Entry 8YAD (electron microscopy, 4.02 A resolution (low resolution: residue-level contacts below are approximate; hydrogen-bond / salt-bridge calls are withheld)); this record covers chains B and C.

== Chain B ==
Name: Spatacsin
Source organism: Homo sapiens
UniProtKB: Q96JI7 (SPTCS_HUMAN); residue numbers follow UniProt; this construct covers 1-2443
Amino-acid sequence (2443 residues; each row starts with the number of its first residue):
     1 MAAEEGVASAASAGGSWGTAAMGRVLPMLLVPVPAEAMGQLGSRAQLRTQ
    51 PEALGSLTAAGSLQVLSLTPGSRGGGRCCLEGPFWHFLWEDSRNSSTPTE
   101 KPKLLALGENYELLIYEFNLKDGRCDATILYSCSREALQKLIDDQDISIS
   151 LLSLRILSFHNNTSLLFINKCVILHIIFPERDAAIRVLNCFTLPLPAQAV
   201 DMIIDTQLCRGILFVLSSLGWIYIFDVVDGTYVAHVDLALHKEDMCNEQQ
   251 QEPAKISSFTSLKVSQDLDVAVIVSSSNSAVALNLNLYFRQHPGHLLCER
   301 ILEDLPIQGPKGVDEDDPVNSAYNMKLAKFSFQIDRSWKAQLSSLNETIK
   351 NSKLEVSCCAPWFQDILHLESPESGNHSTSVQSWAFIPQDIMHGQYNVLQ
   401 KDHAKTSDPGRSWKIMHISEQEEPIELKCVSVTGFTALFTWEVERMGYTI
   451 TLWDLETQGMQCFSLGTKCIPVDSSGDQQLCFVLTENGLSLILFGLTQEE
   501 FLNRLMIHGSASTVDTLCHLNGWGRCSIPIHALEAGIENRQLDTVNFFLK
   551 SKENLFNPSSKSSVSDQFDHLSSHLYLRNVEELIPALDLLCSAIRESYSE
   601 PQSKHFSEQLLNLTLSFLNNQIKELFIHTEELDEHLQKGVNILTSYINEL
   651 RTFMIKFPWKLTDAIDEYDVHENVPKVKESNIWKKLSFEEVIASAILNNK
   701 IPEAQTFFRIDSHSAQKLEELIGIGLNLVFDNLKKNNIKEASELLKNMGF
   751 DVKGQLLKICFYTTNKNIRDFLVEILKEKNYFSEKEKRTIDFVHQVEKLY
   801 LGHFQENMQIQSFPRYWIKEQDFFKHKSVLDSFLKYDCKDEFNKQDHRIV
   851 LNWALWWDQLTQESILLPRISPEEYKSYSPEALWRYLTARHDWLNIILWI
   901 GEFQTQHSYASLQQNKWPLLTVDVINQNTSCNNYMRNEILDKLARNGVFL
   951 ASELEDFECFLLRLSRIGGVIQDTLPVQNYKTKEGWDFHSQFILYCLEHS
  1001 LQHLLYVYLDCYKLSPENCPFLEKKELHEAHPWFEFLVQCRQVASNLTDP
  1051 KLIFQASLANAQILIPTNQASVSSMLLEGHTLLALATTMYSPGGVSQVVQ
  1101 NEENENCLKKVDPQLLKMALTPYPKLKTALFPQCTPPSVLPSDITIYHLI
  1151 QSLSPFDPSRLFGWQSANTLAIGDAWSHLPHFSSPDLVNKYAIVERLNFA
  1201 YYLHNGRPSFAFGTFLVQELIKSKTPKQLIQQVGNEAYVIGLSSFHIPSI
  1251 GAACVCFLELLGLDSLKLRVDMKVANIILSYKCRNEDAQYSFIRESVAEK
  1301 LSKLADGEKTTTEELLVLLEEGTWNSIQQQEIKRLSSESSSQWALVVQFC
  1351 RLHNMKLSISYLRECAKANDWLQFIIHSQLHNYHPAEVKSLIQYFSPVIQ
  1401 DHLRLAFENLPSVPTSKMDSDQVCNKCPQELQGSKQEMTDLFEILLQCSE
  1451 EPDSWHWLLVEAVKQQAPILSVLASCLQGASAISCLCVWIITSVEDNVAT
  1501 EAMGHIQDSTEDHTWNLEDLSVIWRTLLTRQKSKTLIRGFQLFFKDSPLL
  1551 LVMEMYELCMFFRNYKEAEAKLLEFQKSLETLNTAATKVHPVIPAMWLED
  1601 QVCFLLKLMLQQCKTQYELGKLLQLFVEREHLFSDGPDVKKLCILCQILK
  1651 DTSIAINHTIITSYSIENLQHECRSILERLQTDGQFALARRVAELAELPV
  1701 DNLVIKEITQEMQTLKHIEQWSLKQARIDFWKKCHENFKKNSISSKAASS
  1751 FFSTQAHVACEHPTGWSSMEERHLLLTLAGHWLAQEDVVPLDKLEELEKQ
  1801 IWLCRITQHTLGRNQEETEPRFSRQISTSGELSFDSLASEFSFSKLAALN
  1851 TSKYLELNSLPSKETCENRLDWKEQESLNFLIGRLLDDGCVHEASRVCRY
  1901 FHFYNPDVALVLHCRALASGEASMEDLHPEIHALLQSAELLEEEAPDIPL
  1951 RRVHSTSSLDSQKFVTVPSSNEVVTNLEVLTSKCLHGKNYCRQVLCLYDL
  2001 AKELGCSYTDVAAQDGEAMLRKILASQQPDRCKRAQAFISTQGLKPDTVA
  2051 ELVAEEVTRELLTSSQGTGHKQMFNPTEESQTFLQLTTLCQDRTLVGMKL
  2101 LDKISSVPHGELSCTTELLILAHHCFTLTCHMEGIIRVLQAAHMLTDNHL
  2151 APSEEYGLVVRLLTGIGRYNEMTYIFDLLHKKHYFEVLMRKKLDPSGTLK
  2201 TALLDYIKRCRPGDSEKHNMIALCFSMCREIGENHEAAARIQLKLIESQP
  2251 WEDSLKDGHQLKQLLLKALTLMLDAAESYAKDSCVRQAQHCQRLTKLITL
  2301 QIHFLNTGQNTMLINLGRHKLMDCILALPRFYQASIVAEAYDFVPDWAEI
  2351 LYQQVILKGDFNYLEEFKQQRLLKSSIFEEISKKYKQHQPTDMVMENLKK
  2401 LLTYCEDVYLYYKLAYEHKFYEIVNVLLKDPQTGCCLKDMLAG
Disordered / not traced: 1-930, 1170-1174, 1410-1437, 1585-1589, 1760-1766, 1813-1832, 1934-1971, 2066-2074, 2222-2226
Swiss-Prot annotation at these positions:
  - modified residue: Ser1955 (Phosphoserine)

== Chain C ==
Name: Zinc finger FYVE domain-containing protein 26
Source organism: Homo sapiens
UniProtKB: Q68DK2 (ZFY26_HUMAN); numbering as in UniProt (aligned over 1-2539)
Amino-acid sequence (2539 residues; numbered 1 to 2539; the number before each row is that of its first residue):
     1 MNHPFGKEEAASQKQLFGFFCECLRRGEWELAQACVPQLQEGQGDIPKRV
    51 EDILQALVVCPNLLRCGQDINPQRVAWVWLLVLEKWLAREKKLLPVVFRR
   101 KLEFLLLSEDLQGDIPENILEELYETLTQGAVGHVPDGNPRRESWTPRLS
   151 SEAVSVLWDLLRQSPQPAQALLELLLEEDDGTGLCHWPLQNALVDLIRKA
   201 LRALQGPDSVPPGVVDAIYGALRTLRCPAEPLGVELHLLCEELLEACRTE
   251 GSPLREERLLSCLLHKASRGLLSLYGHTYAEKVTEKPPRATASGKVSPDH
   301 LDPERAMLALFSNPNPAEAWKVAYFYCLSNNKHFLEQILVTALTLLKEED
   351 FPNLGCLLDREFRPLSCLLVLLGWTHCQSLESAKRLLQTLHRTQGPGCDE
   401 LLRDACDGLWAHLEVLEWCIQQSSNPIPKRDLLYHLHGGDSHSVLYTLHH
   451 LTNLPALREEDVLKLLQKVPAKDPQQEPDAVDAPVPEHLSQCQNLTLYQG
   501 FCAMKYAIYALCVNSHQHSQCQDCKDSLSEDLASATEPANDSLSSPGAAN
   551 LFSTYLARCQQYLCSIPDSLCLELLENIFSLLLITSADLHPEPHLPEDYA
   601 EDDDIEGKSPSGLRSPSESPQHIAHPERKSERGSLGVPKTLAYTMPSHVK
   651 AEPKDSYPGPHRHSFLDLKHFTSGISGFLADEFAIGAFLRLLQEQLDEIS
   701 SRSPPEKPKQESQSCSGSRDGLQSRLHRLSKVVSEAQWRHKVVTSNHRSE
   751 EQPSRRYQPATRHPSLRRGRRTRRSQADGRDRGSNPSLESTSSELSTSTS
   801 EGSLSAMSGRNELHSRLHPHPQSSLIPMMFSPPESLLASCILRGNFAEAH
   851 QVLFTFNLKSSPSSGELMFMERYQEVIQELAQVEHKIENQNSDAGSSTIR
   901 RTGSGRSTLQAIGSAAAAGMVFYSISDVTDKLLNTSGDPIPMLQEDFWIS
   951 TALVEPTAPLREVLEDLSPPAMAAFDLACSQCQLWKTCKQLLETAERRLN
  1001 SSLERRGRRIDHVLLNADGIRGFPVVLQQISKSLNYLLMSASQTKSESVE
  1051 EKGGGPPRCSITELLQMCWPSLSEDCVASHTTLSQQLDQVLQSLREALEL
  1101 PEPRTPPLSSLVEQAAQKAPEAEAHPVQIQTQLLQKNLGKQTPSGSRQMD
  1151 YLGTFFSYCSTLAAVLLQSLSSEPDHVEVKVGNPFVLLQQSSSQLVSHLL
  1201 FERQVPPERLAALLAQENLSLSVPQVIVSCCCEPLALCSSRQSQQTSSLL
  1251 TRLGTLAQLHASHCLDDLPLSTPSSPRTTENPTLERKPYSSPRDSSLPAL
  1301 TSSALAFLKSRSKLLATVACLGASPRLKVSKPSLSWKELRGRREVPLAAE
  1351 QVARECERLLEQFPLFEAFLLAAWEPLRGSLQQGQSLAVNLCGWASLSTV
  1401 LLGLHSPIALDVLSEAFEESLVARDWSRALQLTEVYGRDVDDLSSIKDAV
  1451 LSCAVACDKEGWQYLFPVKDASLRSRLALQFVDRWPLESCLEILAYCISD
  1501 TAVQEGLKCELQRKLAELQVYQKILGLQSPPVWCDWQTLRSCCVEDPSTV
  1551 MNMILEAQEYELCEEWGCLYPIPREHLISLHQKHLLHLLERRDHDKALQL
  1601 LRRIPDPTMCLEVTEQSLDQHTSLATSHFLANYLTTHFYGQLTAVRHREI
  1651 QALYVGSKILLTLPEQHRASYSHLSSNPLFMLEQLLMNMKVDWATVAVQT
  1701 LQQLLVGQEIGFTMDEVDSLLSRYAEKALDFPYPQREKRSDSVIHLQEIV
  1751 HQAADPETLPRSPSAEFSPAAPPGISSIHSPSLRERSFPPTQPSQEFVPP
  1801 ATPPARHQWVPDETESICMVCCREHFTMFNRRHHCRRCGRLVCSSCSTKK
  1851 MVVEGCRENPARVCDQCYSYCNKDVPEEPSEKPEALDSSKNESPPYSFVV
  1901 RVPKADEVEWILDLKEEENELVRSEFYYEQAPSASLCIAILNLHRDSIAC
  1951 GHQLIEHCCRLSKGLTNPEVDAGLLTDIMKQLLFSAKMMFVKAGQSQDLA
  2001 LCDSYISKVDVLNILVAAAYRHVPSLDQILQPAAVTRLRNQLLEAEYYQL
  2051 GVEVSTKTGLDTTGAWHAWGMACLKAGNLTAAREKFSRCLKPPFDLNQLN
  2101 HGSRLVQDVVEYLESTVRPFVSLQDDDYFATLRELEATLRTQSLSLAVIP
  2151 EGKIMNNTYYQECLFYLHNYSTNLAIISFYVRHSCLREALLHLLNKESPP
  2201 EVFIEGIFQPSYKSGKLHTLENLLESIDPTLESWGKYLIAACQHLQKKNY
  2251 YHILYELQQFMKDQVRAAMTCIRFFSHKAKSYTELGEKLSWLLKAKDHLK
  2301 IYLQETSRSSGRKKTTFFRKKMTAADVSRHMNTLQLQMEVTRFLHRCESA
  2351 GTSQITTLPLPTLFGNNHMKMDVACKVMLGGKNVEDGFGIAFRVLQDFQL
  2401 DAAMTYCRAARQLVEKEKYSEIQQLLKCVSESGMAAKSDGDTILLNCLEA
  2451 FKRIPPQELEGLIQAIHNDDNKVRAYLICCKLRSAYLIAVKQEHSRATAL
  2501 VQQVQQAAKSSGDAVVQDICAQWLLTSHPRGAHGPGSRK
Disordered / not traced: 1-156, 424-426, 452-454, 470-486, 518-552, 590-666, 673-681, 702-724, 751-824, 893-920, 955-957, 1043-1060, 1101-1105, 1171-1176, 1266-1299, 1323-1348, 1380-1383, 1734-1800, 1852-1860, 1869-1907, 2262, 2449-2539
Swiss-Prot annotation at these positions:
  - zinc finger: Asp1812 to Asn1872 (FYVE-type)
  - binding site (Zn(2+)): Cys1818, Cys1821, Cys1835, Cys1838, Cys1843, Cys1846, Cys1864, Cys1867
  - modified residue (Phosphoserine): Ser297, Ser615, Ser619, Ser703, Ser800, Ser1742, Ser1764, Ser1780, Ser1782

== Chain B / chain C interface ==
Contacting residue pairs (107; chain B residue first):
  Asn933(B) - Ala170(C)
  Tyr934(B) - Gln166(C)
  Tyr934(B) - Pro167(C)
  Tyr934(B) - Ala170(C)
  Asn937(B) - Gln166(C)
  Glu938(B) - Gln166(C)
  Leu961(B) - Leu264(C)
  Ser965(B) - Ser261(C)
  Ser965(B) - Leu264(C)
  Gly968(B) - Ser261(C)
  Gly969(B) - Ser261(C)
  Ala1044(B) - Ala317(C)
  Leu1082(B) - Leu339(C)
  Ala1086(B) - Leu335(C)
  Lys1125(B) - Leu371(C)
  Asp1143(B) - Ser441(C)
  Asp1143(B) - Ser443(C)
  Asp1143(B) - Tyr446(C)
  Ile1144(B) - Leu445(C)
  Ile1144(B) - Tyr446(C)
  Leu1149(B) - His449(C)
  Ser1152(B) - His449(C)
  Pro1155(B) - Leu668(C)
  His1181(B) - Val732(C)
  Gly1206(B) - Asp976(C)
  Arg1207(B) - Asp976(C)
  Pro1208(B) - Asp976(C)
  Ser1209(B) - Ala971(C)
  Ser1209(B) - Met972(C)
  Phe1210(B) - Met972(C)
  Ser1249(B) - Ser980(C)
  Val1255(B) - Leu1065(C)
  Leu1261(B) - Gly1019(C)
  Trp1371(B) - Phe1185(C)
  Tyr1383(B) - Tyr1151(C)
  His1384(B) - Tyr1151(C)
  Pro1385(B) - Tyr1151(C)
  Val1388(B) - Tyr1151(C)
  Val1398(B) - Gln1189(C)
  Val1398(B) - Gln1190(C)
  Val1398(B) - Ser1191(C)
  Ile1399(B) - Leu1188(C)
  His1402(B) - Phe1155(C)
  His1402(B) - Tyr1158(C)
  His1402(B) - Leu1162(C)
  His1402(B) - Leu1187(C)
  His1402(B) - Gln1190(C)
  His1402(B) - Ser1191(C)
  His1402(B) - Ser1192(C)
  Leu1405(B) - Tyr1158(C)
  Ala1406(B) - Phe1155(C)
  Ala1406(B) - Tyr1158(C)
  Thr1439(B) - Leu1237(C)
  Asp1440(B) - Leu1235(C)
  Leu1441(B) - Leu1237(C)
  Phe1442(B) - Val1228(C)
  Phe1442(B) - Glu1233(C)
  Phe1442(B) - Leu1235(C)
  Phe1442(B) - Val1318(C)
  Phe1442(B) - Ala1319(C)
  Leu1446(B) - Pro1224(C)
  Leu1446(B) - Gln1225(C)
  Gln1465(B) - Leu1237(C)
  Gln1465(B) - Ser1239(C)
  Gln1466(B) - His1405(C)
  Gln1466(B) - Arg1438(C)
  Ile1469(B) - Phe1369(C)
  Ile1469(B) - Leu1401(C)
  Leu1473(B) - Leu1314(C)
  Leu1473(B) - Phe1366(C)
  Cys1476(B) - Phe1363(C)
  Trp1489(B) - Phe1369(C)
  Arg1538(B) - Ala1372(C)
  Leu1542(B) - Leu1365(C)
  Leu1542(B) - Ala1368(C)
  Leu1542(B) - Phe1369(C)
  Phe1561(B) - Pro1467(C)
  Arg1563(B) - Phe1466(C)
  Tyr1617(B) - Tyr1496(C)
  Tyr1617(B) - Ser1499(C)
  Lys1621(B) - Tyr1496(C)
  Cys2130(B) - Ser1933(C)
  Met2132(B) - Ala1931(C)
  Val2285(B) - Ala2072(C)
  Val2285(B) - Cys2073(C)
  Val2285(B) - Ala2076(C)
  Arg2286(B) - Ala2072(C)
  Gln2289(B) - Lys2075(C)
  Ile2302(B) - Leu2132(C)
  His2303(B) - Leu2132(C)
  Tyr2332(B) - Leu2139(C)
  Tyr2332(B) - Gln2142(C)
  Glu2366(B) - Ser2143(C)
  Gln2369(B) - Ser2143(C)
  Gln2369(B) - Leu2146(C)
  Gln2369(B) - Ala2147(C)
  Glu2406(B) - Lys2213(C)
  Glu2406(B) - Ser2214(C)
  Asp2407(B) - Lys2213(C)
  Val2408(B) - Tyr2212(C)
  Val2408(B) - Lys2213(C)
  Val2408(B) - Ser2214(C)
  Tyr2409(B) - Tyr2212(C)
  Gln2432(B) - Ile2253(C)
  Cys2435(B) - His2252(C)
  Cys2435(B) - Ile2253(C)
  Cys2436(B) - Ile2253(C)
Other interface residues (no listed pair), chain B (102 interface residues in all): Arg966, His999, Cys1040, Val1043, Leu1064, Leu1083, Met1089, Ala1129, Ser1142, His1148, Phe1182, Val1217, Ala1252, Glu1259, Gly1262, Arg1269, Leu1372, Pro1397, Asp1401, Phe1407, Pro1468, Val1494, Phe1562, Thr1615, Glu1618, Ile2136, Thr2299, Gln2333, Glu2365, Gln2370, Asp2439, Met2440
Other interface residues (no listed pair), chain C (107 interface residues in all): Cys262, Arg269, Pro316, Trp320, His333, Glu336, Pro364, Leu365, Leu372, Leu401, His442, Phe830, Thr951, Ala973, Phe975, Arg1021, Thr1062, Met1067, Leu1094, Thr1154, Ala1236, Cys1238, Leu1315, Leu1402, Val1435, Gln1463, Tyr1464, Phe1829, Ser2115, Glu2136, Ser2211, Lys2216, Tyr2250, Glu2256
Interface features reported in the paper:
  - interface residues, chain C: Glu1824(C)

== Summary ==
102 residues of chain B face 107 of chain C across their interface. UniProt lists 8 Zn2+-binding residues on
chain C. From the paper: the interface residue Glu1824(C).
Here chain B is Spatacsin and chain C is Zinc finger FYVE domain-containing protein 26, both from Homo
sapiens. Entry 8YAD (structure of SPG11-SPG15 complex) was determined by electron microscopy together with
8YAB and 8YAH from the same study.
